PDB entry 2R6R | X-ray diffraction, 1.70 A resolution | chain 1

Chain 1:
Protein: Cell division protein ftsZ
Source organism: Aquifex aeolicus
UniProt: O66809 (FTSZ_AQUAE); residues 1-331 here = UniProt positions 1-331
Chain sequence (338 residues; numbered 1 to 338; the number before each row is that of its first residue):
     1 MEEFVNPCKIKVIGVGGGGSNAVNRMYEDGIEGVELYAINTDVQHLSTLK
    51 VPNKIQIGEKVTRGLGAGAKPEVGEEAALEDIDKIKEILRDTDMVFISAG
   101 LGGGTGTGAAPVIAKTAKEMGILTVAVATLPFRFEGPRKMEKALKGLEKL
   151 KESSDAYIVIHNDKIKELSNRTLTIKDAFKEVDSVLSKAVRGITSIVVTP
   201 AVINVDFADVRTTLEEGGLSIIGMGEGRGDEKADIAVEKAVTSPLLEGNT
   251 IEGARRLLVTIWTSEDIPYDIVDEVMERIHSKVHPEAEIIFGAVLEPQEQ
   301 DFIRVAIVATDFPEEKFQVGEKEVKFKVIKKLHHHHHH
Disordered / not traced: 1-7, 331-338
Differences from the reference sequence: expression tag (332-338)
Small-molecule neighbours: GDP (guanosine-5'-diphosphate): Val-15, Gly-16, Gly-17, Gly-18, Gly-19, Asn-21, Ala-22, Asn-40, Gly-100, Leu-101, Gly-102, Gly-103, Gly-104, Thr-105, Gly-106, Pro-131, Glu-135, Lys-139, Asn-162, Phe-179, Val-182, Asp-183, Leu-186
Curated features (UniProtKB/Swiss-Prot):
  - binding site (GTP): Gly-17 to Asn-21, Gly-104 to Gly-106, Glu-135, Lys-139, Asp-183
Reported in the primary citation:
  - contacts within the chain: Lys-139/Asp-206 (salt bridge)
  - catalytic residues: Asp-206, Asp-209 (citing earlier work)

Summary:
Bound to chain 1: GDP. UniProt lists 11 GTP-binding residues. The paper reports catalytic residues Asp-206 and
Asp-209; contacts within the chain involving Lys-139 and Asp-206.
Chain 1 is Cell division protein ftsZ (Aquifex aeolicus); the structure, Aquifex aeolicus FtsZ, was determined
by X-ray diffraction, deposited together with 2VAM, 2VAP and 2VAW.
